PDB entry 8ZYS | X-ray diffraction, 2.00 A resolution | chains C and G of the 5 polymer chains in the assembly

[Chain C]
Name: Heat shock factor protein 5
Source organism: Homo sapiens
UniProt: Q4G112 (HSF5_HUMAN); residue numbers follow UniProt; this construct covers 11-132
Chain sequence (129 residues; numbered 4 to 132; the number before each row is that of its first residue):
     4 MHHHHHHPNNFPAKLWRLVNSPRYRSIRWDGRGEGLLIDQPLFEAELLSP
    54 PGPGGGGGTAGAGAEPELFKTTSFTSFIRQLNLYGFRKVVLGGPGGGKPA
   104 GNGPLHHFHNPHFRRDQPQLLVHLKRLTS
Not modelled in the structure: 4-12, 55-67, 93-102, 130-132
Differences from the reference sequence: initiating methionine (4); expression tag (5-10)

[Chain G]
Molecule: 25-nt DNA strand
Sequence (25 nucleotides; numbered 1 to 25; the number before each row is that of its first residue):
     1 ACTCGCGAATATTCTAGAACGCGAC

[How chain C and chain G interact]
Pairs across the interface (8):
  Arg82(C) - DA16(G)  hydrogen bond to the base
  Arg82(C) - DG17(G)  hydrogen bond to the base
  Asn85(C) - DT15(G)  phosphate contact
  Asn85(C) - DA16(G)  phosphate contact
  Arg90(C) - DT15(G)  phosphate contact
  Arg90(C) - DA16(G)  salt bridge to the phosphate
  Lys91(C) - DC14(G)  salt bridge to the phosphate
  Lys91(C) - DT15(G)  hydrogen bond to the phosphate
Other interface residues (no listed pair), chain C (7 interface residues in all): Lys73, Ile81, Phe111
Other interface residues (no listed pair), chain G (6 interface residues in all): DA18, DC22

[Summary]
Chain C and chain G form an interface of 7 and 6 residues respectively, with 3 hydrogen bonds and 2 salt
bridges. Polar pairs include Arg82(C)-DA16(G), Arg82(C)-DG17(G) and Lys91(C)-DT15(G).
Here chain C is Heat shock factor protein 5 (Homo sapiens) and chain G is a 25-nt DNA strand. Entry 8ZYS
(Crystal structure of HSF5 DNA-binding domain in complex with 3-site HSE DNA (25 bp)) was determined by X-ray
diffraction.
